9CAA - chains Q and Z of the 20 polymer chains in the assembly; structure by electron microscopy, 4.04 A resolution (low resolution: residue-level contacts below are approximate; hydrogen-bond / salt-bridge calls are withheld).

# Chain Q
Protein: Histone H2A type 1
Source organism: Xenopus laevis
Reference sequence: P06897 (H2A1_XENLA); residues 1-122 here correspond to UniProt positions 2-123 (UniProt number = residue number + 1)
Chain sequence (128 residues; numbered 1 to 128; the number before each row is that of its first residue):
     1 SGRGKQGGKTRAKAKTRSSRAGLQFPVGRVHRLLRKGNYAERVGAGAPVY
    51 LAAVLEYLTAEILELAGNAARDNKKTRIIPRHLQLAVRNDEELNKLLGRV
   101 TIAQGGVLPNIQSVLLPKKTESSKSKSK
Unresolved in the structure: 1-9, 120-128
Differences from the reference sequence: conflict Arg99 (Gly100 in P06897); expression tag (123-128)
Curated features (UniProtKB/Swiss-Prot):
  - modified residue: Ser1 (N-acetylserine), Lys5 (N6-(2-hydroxyisobutyryl)lysine), Lys9 (N6-(2-hydroxyisobutyryl)lysine), Lys36 (N6-(2-hydroxyisobutyryl)lysine), Lys74 (N6-(2-hydroxyisobutyryl)lysine), Lys75 (N6-(2-hydroxyisobutyryl)lysine), Lys95 (N6-(2-hydroxyisobutyryl)lysine), Gln104 (N5-methylglutamine), Lys118 (N6-(2-hydroxyisobutyryl)lysine)
  - cross-link (Glycyl lysine isopeptide (Lys-Gly)): Lys13 (interchain with G-Cter in ubiquitin), Lys15 (interchain with G-Cter in ubiquitin), Lys119 (interchain with G-Cter in ubiquitin)

# Chain Z
Molecule: 285-nt DNA strand
Sequence (285 nucleotides; row label = number of the first residue in the row; numbers below 1 keep their minus sign (DG-105 is residue -105)):
  -105 GCCAGTGAATTCGAGCTCGGTACCCGGGGATCACAGGATGTACATATCTG
   -55 ACAGCTGCCTGGAGACTAGGGAGTAATCCCCTTGGCGGTTAAAACGCGGG
    -5 GGACAGCGCGTAGCTGCGTTTAAGCGGTGCTAGAGCTGTCTACGACCAAT
    45 TGAGCGGCCTGCGCACCGGGATTCTCCAGCAGGGCTTCCCACGTGCGCAG
    95 CAGGACGCAGCGCTGCCTGAAACTCGCGCCGCGAGGAGAGGGAGGACGAA
   145 CGCGCCCCCACCCCCTTATATAGGCGCCCTTCGAT
Unresolved in the structure: -105 to -77, 77-179

# Chain Q / chain Z interface
Contacting residue pairs - 17 pairs, chain Q then chain Z:
  Arg11(Q) - DA-43(Z)
  Arg11(Q) - DG-42(Z)
  Ala12(Q) - DG-42(Z)
  Ala12(Q) - DA-41(Z)
  Lys13(Q) - DG-42(Z)
  Ala14(Q) - DA-43(Z)
  Ala14(Q) - DG-42(Z)
  Lys15(Q) - DA-43(Z)
  Lys15(Q) - DG-42(Z)
  Thr16(Q) - DA-43(Z)
  Arg17(Q) - DA-43(Z)
  Arg20(Q) - DG-42(Z)
  Gly28(Q) - DA-43(Z)
  Arg29(Q) - DG-44(Z)
  Arg32(Q) - DG-44(Z)
  Arg42(Q) - DG-35(Z)
  Arg77(Q) - DC-54(Z)
Also at the interface, not in a pair above, chain Q (14 interface residues in all): Glu41
Also at the interface, not in a pair above, chain Z (8 interface residues in all): DA-53, DG-45

# In short
Chain Q and chain Z form an interface of 14 and 8 residues respectively.
Here chain Q is Histone H2A type 1 (Xenopus laevis) and chain Z is a 285-nt DNA strand. Entry 9CAA (Cryo-EM
structure of human SRCAP-nucleosome complex in the pre-engaged state (composite structure)) was determined by
electron microscopy.
